PDB entry 7APK | electron microscopy, 3.30 A resolution | chains e and m of the 30 polymer chains in the assembly

# Chain e (and m)
Protein: THO complex subunit 5 homolog
Organism: Homo sapiens
Notes: chain m of this document is another copy of the same molecule, construct and numbering; everything in this record applies to it too
Reference sequence: Q13769 (THOC5_HUMAN); residues 1-683 here = UniProt positions 1-683
Sequence (683 residues; row label = number of the first residue in the row):
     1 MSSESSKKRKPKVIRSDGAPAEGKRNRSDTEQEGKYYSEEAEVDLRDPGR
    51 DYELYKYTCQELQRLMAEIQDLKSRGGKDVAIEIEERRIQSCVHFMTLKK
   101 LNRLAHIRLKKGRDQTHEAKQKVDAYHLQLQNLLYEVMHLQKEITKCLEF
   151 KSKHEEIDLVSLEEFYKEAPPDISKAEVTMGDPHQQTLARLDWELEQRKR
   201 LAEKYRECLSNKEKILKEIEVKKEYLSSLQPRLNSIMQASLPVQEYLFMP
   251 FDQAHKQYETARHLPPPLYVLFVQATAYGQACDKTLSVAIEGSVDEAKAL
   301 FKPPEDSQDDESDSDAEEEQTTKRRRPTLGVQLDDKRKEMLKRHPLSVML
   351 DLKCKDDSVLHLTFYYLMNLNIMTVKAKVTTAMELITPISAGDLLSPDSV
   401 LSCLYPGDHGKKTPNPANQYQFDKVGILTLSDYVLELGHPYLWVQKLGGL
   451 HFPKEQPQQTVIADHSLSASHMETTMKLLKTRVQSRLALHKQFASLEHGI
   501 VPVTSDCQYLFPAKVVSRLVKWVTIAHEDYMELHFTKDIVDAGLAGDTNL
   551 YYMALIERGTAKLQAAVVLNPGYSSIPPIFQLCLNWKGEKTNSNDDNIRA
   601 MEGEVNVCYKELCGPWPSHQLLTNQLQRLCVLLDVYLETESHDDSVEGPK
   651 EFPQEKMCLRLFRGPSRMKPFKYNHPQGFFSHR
Not modelled in the structure: 1-40, 48-54, 75-80, 138-188, 248-251, 300-332, 426-429, 454-461, 643-658, 676-677 (chain m: 1-46, 74-79, 152-157, 180-181, 241-242, 249-256, 300-333, 428-429, 458-469, 643-658)
Sequence notes: conflict Ile-525 (Val in Q13769), Ile-579 (Val in Q13769)
Swiss-Prot annotation at these positions:
  - motif: Lys-7 to Lys-10 (Nuclear localization signal)
  - modified residue: Ser-2 (N-acetylserine), Ser-5 (Phosphoserine), Ser-6 (Phosphoserine), Tyr-225 (Phosphotyrosine), Ser-307 (Phosphoserine), Ser-312 (Phosphoserine), Ser-314 (Phosphoserine), Thr-328 (Phosphothreonine)
  - cross-link: Lys-153 (Glycyl lysine isopeptide (Lys-Gly) (interchain with G-Cter in SUMO2))

# How chain e and chain m interact
Residue-residue contacts (24):
  Ile-236(e) / Ala-239(m)
  Val-243(e) / Arg-232(m)
  Leu-247(e) / Ser-228(m)
  Leu-247(e) / Arg-232(m)
  Tyr-258(e) / His-451(m)
  Tyr-258(e) / Pro-453(m)
  Arg-262(e) / Pro-457(m)
  Tyr-269(e) / Pro-453(m)
  Tyr-269(e) / Lys-454(m)  hydrogen bond (side chain-backbone)
  Tyr-269(e) / Glu-455(m)
  Tyr-269(e) / Pro-457(m)
  Val-273(e) / Pro-416(m)  hydrophobic
  Gln-274(e) / Pro-416(m)
  Gln-274(e) / Tyr-420(m)  hydrogen bond
  Ala-277(e) / Pro-416(m)
  Ala-277(e) / Ala-417(m)
  Ala-277(e) / Tyr-420(m)  hydrophobic
  Tyr-278(e) / Tyr-420(m)
  Ala-281(e) / Ala-417(m)
  Ala-281(e) / Tyr-420(m)  hydrophobic
  Cys-282(e) / Lys-424(m)
  Ala-469(e) / Gln-419(m)
  Ala-469(e) / Tyr-420(m)
  Met-472(e) / Tyr-420(m)
Interface residues without a listed pair, chain e (17 interface residues in all): Ala-261, His-465, Ser-468
Interface residues without a listed pair, chain m (15 interface residues in all): Leu-229, Ser-235

# In short
17 residues of chain e and 15 residues of chain m are in contact, with 2 hydrogen bonds. Among the polar pairs
are Tyr-269(e)/Lys-454(m) and Gln-274(e)/Tyr-420(m).
Both chains are THO complex subunit 5 homolog (Homo sapiens). Entry 7APK (Structure of the human THO - UAP56
complex) was determined by electron microscopy.
